Entry 6M5S (electron microscopy, 3.90 A resolution); this record covers chains B and C of the 3 polymer chains in the assembly.

[Chain B]
Protein: Tripartite terminase subunit 1
Source organism: Human alphaherpesvirus 1 strain 17
Reference sequence: P10212 (TRM1_HHV11); numbering as in UniProt (aligned over 2-775)
Sequence (774 residues; row label = number of the first residue in the row):
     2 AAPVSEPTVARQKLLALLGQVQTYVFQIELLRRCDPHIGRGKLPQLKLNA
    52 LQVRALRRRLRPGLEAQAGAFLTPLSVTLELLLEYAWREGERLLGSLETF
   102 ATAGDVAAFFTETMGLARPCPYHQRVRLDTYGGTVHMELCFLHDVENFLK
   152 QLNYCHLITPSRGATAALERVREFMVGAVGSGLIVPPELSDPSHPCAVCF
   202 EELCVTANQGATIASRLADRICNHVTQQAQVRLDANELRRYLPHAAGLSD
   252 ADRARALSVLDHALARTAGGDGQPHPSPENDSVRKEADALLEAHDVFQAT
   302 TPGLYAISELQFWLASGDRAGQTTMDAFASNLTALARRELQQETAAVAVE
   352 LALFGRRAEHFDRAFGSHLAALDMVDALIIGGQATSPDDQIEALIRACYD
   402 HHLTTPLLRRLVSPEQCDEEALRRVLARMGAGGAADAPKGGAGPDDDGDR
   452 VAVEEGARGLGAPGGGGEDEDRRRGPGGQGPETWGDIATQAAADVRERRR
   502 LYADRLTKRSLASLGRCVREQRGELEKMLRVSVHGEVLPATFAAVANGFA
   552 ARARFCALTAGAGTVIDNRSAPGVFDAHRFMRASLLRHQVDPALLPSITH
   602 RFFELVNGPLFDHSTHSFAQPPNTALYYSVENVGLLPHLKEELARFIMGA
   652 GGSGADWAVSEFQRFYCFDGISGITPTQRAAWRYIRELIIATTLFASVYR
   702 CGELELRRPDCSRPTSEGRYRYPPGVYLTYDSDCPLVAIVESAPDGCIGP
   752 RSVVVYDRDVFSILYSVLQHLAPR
Disordered / not traced: 268-305, 433-477, 652-653
Differences from the reference sequence: engineered mutation Ser216 (Arg in P10212), Gln312 (Arg in P10212)
Curated features (UniProtKB/Swiss-Prot):
  - zinc finger: Cys197 to His225 (C3H1-type)
  - binding site (ATP): Phe696 to Gly703
Ion coordination: Zn2+ site 1: Cys121 (shared with Cys101(C) of chain C); Zn2+ site 2: Cys197, Cys200, Cys223, His225

[Chain C]
Protein: Tripartite terminase subunit 2
Source organism: Human alphaherpesvirus 1 strain 17
Reference sequence: B9VQG1 (B9VQG1_HHV11); residue numbers follow UniProt; this construct covers 12-129
Sequence (118 residues; each row starts with the number of its first residue):
    12 TLRDTIPDCALRSQTLESLDARYVSRDGAHDAAVWFEDMTPAELEVVFPT
    62 TDAKLNYLSRTQRLASLLTYAGPIKAPDDAAAPQTPDTACVHGELLARKR
   112 ERFAAVINRFLDLHQILR
Disordered / not traced: 83-95
Ion coordination: Zn2+: Cys101 (shared with Cys121(B) of chain B)

[How chain B and chain C interact]
Contacting residue pairs - 187 pairs, chain B then chain C:
  Gln21(B) with Phe47(C)
  Val22(B) with Phe47(C), hydrophobic
  Tyr25(B) with Phe47(C), hydrophobic; Met50(C), hydrophobic
  Phe27(B) with Leu66(C), hydrophobic; Leu69(C), hydrophobic
  Gln28(B) with Asp49(C), hydrogen bond; Met50(C); Thr51(C)
  Ile29(B) with Met50(C), hydrophobic
  Glu30(B) with Leu69(C)
  Leu31(B) with Thr51(C); Leu55(C), hydrophobic; Lys65(C); Leu69(C)
  Leu32(B) with Met50(C); Pro52(C)
  Arg34(B) with Tyr68(C), hydrogen bond (backbone-side chain); Leu69(C), hydrogen bond (side chain-backbone); Thr72(C), hydrogen bond; Gln73(C)
  Ile39(B) with Pro52(C), hydrophobic; Glu54(C)
  Lys43(B) with Met50(C); Thr51(C); Pro52(C); Ala53(C)
  Pro45(B) with Arg23(C), hydrogen bond (backbone-side chain)
  Gln46(B) with Glu48(C), hydrogen bond; Met50(C)
  Leu47(B) with Met50(C), hydrophobic
  Lys48(B) with Arg23(C); Leu27(C); Leu30(C)
  Leu49(B) with Thr16(C); Ile17(C), hydrophobic; Arg23(C)
  Asn50(B) with Phe47(C); Glu48(C), hydrogen bond (side chain-backbone); Met50(C), hydrogen bond
  Ala51(B) with Leu27(C), hydrophobic
  Leu52(B) with Leu27(C), hydrophobic; Leu30(C), hydrophobic; Asp31(C); Val35(C), hydrophobic
  Gln53(B) with Thr16(C); Ala44(C), hydrogen bond (side chain-backbone); Val45(C); Trp46(C); Phe47(C)
  Val54(B) with Phe47(C), hydrophobic
  Arg55(B) with Glu28(C), salt bridge; Asp31(C), salt bridge
  Ala56(B) with Val35(C), hydrophobic; Asp42(C)
  Leu57(B) with Val45(C), hydrophobic; Phe47(C), hydrophobic
  Arg59(B) with Asp31(C), salt bridge; Val35(C); Ser36(C)
  Arg60(B) with Asp42(C), salt bridge
  Glu92(B) with Leu27(C)
  Leu95(B) with Leu27(C), hydrophobic
  Glu99(B) with Gln25(C)
  Met115(B) with Ala76(C), hydrophobic
  Gly116(B) with Thr80(C)
  Leu117(B) with Leu79(C), hydrophobic; Thr80(C)
  Cys121(B) with Tyr81(C), hydrogen bond; Cys101(C), hydrogen bond; His103(C)
  Tyr123(B) with His103(C), hydrogen bond (backbone-side chain)
  His124(B) with Cys101(C); His103(C)
  Cys141(B) with His103(C)
  Phe142(B) with Val102(C), hydrophobic; His103(C); Leu106(C), hydrophobic
  Ile185(B) with Ser70(C); Gln73(C)
  Pro187(B) with Ser77(C)
  Pro188(B) with Arg74(C); Ser77(C); Leu106(C); Leu107(C); Lys110(C), hydrogen bond (backbone-side chain)
  Glu189(B) with His103(C); Leu106(C); Leu107(C)
  Ser191(B) with Leu106(C); Lys110(C), hydrogen bond (backbone-side chain)
  Asp192(B) with Leu106(C); Arg109(C), salt bridge
  Val232(B) with Asp63(C); Leu66(C), hydrophobic
  Arg233(B) with Asp63(C)
  Leu234(B) with Ala64(C), hydrophobic
  Glu238(B) with Pro60(C); Thr61(C), hydrogen bond
  Leu239(B) with Val57(C)
  Tyr242(B) with Pro60(C); Thr61(C)
  Trp314(B) with Ile118(C), hydrophobic; Asn119(C)
  Leu315(B) with Asn119(C); Asp123(C)
  Ala316(B) with Asp123(C)
  Ser317(B) with Asp123(C), hydrogen bond (backbone-side chain); Gln126(C); Ile127(C)
  Gln323(B) with Arg129(C), hydrogen bond
  Thr324(B) with Gln126(C)
  Thr325(B) with Leu122(C), hydrogen bond (side chain-backbone); His125(C); Gln126(C); Arg129(C)
  Met326(B) with Leu122(C), hydrophobic
  Phe329(B) with Leu122(C), hydrophobic
  Ala347(B) with Val58(C), hydrophobic
  Glu351(B) with Glu54(C)
  Leu354(B) with Val57(C), hydrophobic
  Phe355(B) with Ala53(C); Glu54(C); Val57(C), hydrophobic
  His361(B) with Leu55(C); Tyr68(C)
  Phe362(B) with Tyr68(C); Thr72(C); Leu75(C), hydrophobic
  Asp363(B) with Tyr68(C); Arg71(C)
  Phe366(B) with Leu79(C), hydrophobic
  Leu370(B) with Arg71(C); Leu75(C), hydrophobic
  Asp374(B) with Arg111(C), salt bridge
  Val376(B) with Arg111(C); Phe114(C), hydrophobic; Ala115(C), hydrophobic
  Asp377(B) with Leu78(C); Arg111(C), salt bridge
  Leu379(B) with Phe114(C), hydrophobic; Ile118(C), hydrophobic
  Ile380(B) with Arg74(C), hydrogen bond (backbone-side chain); Phe114(C), hydrophobic
  Ile381(B) with Arg74(C); Leu75(C), hydrophobic
  Gly382(B) with Arg71(C)
  Gly383(B) with Asn67(C), hydrogen bond (backbone-side chain); Arg71(C)
  Gln384(B) with Phe59(C); Asn67(C); Tyr68(C); Arg71(C), hydrogen bond
  Thr386(B) with Asn67(C), hydrogen bond (backbone-side chain)
  Pro388(B) with Asn67(C)
  Leu395(B) with Ile118(C), hydrophobic; Phe121(C), hydrophobic; Leu122(C), hydrophobic
  Ala398(B) with Arg129(C)
  Cys399(B) with Phe121(C), hydrogen bond (side chain-backbone); Leu122(C), hydrophobic; His125(C)
  Tyr400(B) with His125(C), hydrogen bond
  Asp401(B) with Arg129(C)
  Leu404(B) with Leu128(C); Arg129(C)
  Leu408(B) with Leu128(C), hydrophobic
  Leu507(B) with Ile127(C), hydrophobic; Leu128(C), hydrophobic
  Leu515(B) with Leu128(C), hydrophobic
  Val519(B) with Phe121(C), hydrophobic; His125(C)
  Gln522(B) with Val117(C); Phe121(C)
  Glu525(B) with Arg113(C), salt bridge; Val117(C)
  Leu526(B) with Phe114(C), hydrophobic; Val117(C), hydrophobic; Ile118(C), hydrophobic
  Met529(B) with Arg74(C); Lys110(C); Phe114(C), hydrophobic
  Leu530(B) with Arg74(C), hydrogen bond (backbone-side chain); Phe114(C), hydrophobic
  Arg531(B) with Arg74(C), hydrogen bond (backbone-side chain)
  Val532(B) with Ser70(C); Arg74(C)
Other interface residues (no listed pair), chain B (108 interface residues in all): Leu184, Leu190, Pro193, Leu243, Asp319, His369, Leu373, Ser387, His403, Arg523, Ser533, Val534
Other interface residues (no listed pair), chain C (72 interface residues in all): Cys20, Thr62, Leu124

[Overview]
108 residues of chain B and 72 residues of chain C are in contact, with 26 hydrogen bonds and 8 salt bridges.
Among the polar pairs are Arg55(B)-Glu28(C), Arg55(B)-Asp31(C) and Arg59(B)-Asp31(C). UniProt lists 8
ATP-binding residues on chain B.
Here chain B is Tripartite terminase subunit 1 and chain C is Tripartite terminase subunit 2, both from Human
alphaherpesvirus 1 strain 17. Entry 6M5S (The coordinates of the apo hexameric terminase complex) was
determined by electron microscopy, deposited together with 6M5R, 6M5T, 6M5U and 6M5V.
